Entry 1TMM (X-ray diffraction, 1.25 A resolution); this record covers chain A.

# Chain A
Molecule: 2-amino-4-hydroxy-6-hydroxymethyldihydropteridine pyrophosphokinase
From: Escherichia coli
Notes: EC 2.7.6.3
UniProtKB: P26281 (HPPK_ECOLI); numbering as in UniProt (aligned over 1-158)
Sequence (158 residues; numbered 1 to 158; the number before each row is that of its first residue):
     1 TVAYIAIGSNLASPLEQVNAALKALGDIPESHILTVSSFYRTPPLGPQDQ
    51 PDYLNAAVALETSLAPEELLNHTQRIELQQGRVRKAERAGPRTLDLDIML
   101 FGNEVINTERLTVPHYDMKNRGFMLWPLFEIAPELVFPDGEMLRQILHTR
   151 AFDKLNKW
Differences from the reference sequence: engineered mutation Ala-89 (Trp in P26281)
Bound ions: Mg2+ site 1: Gly-26, Ser-31; Mg2+ site 2: Asp-95, Asp-97 (together with AMP-CPP)
Residues lining bound ligands:
  - AMP-CPP (APC; diphosphomethylphosphonic acid adenosyl ester): Leu-70, Gln-74, Glu-77, Arg-82, Arg-84, Lys-85, Ala-86, Arg-92, Asp-95, Leu-96, Asp-97, Ile-98, Arg-110, Leu-111, Thr-112, Val-113, His-115, Tyr-116, Arg-121
  - 6-hydroxymethylpterin (HHR): Gly-8, Thr-42, Pro-43, Pro-44, Leu-45, Tyr-53, Asn-55, Arg-92, Asp-95, Asp-97, Phe-123

# Overview
Ligands of chain A: AMP-CPP and 6-hydroxymethylpterin. The Mg2+ site 1 is built by Gly-26 and Ser-31. The Mg2+
site 2 is built by Asp-95 and Asp-97.
Chain A is 2-amino-4-hydroxy-6-hydroxymethyldihydropteridine pyrophosphokinase (Escherichia coli); the
structure, Crystal structure of ternary complex of E.coli HPPK(W89A) with MGAMPCPP and 6-Hydroxymethylpterin,
was determined by X-ray diffraction together with 1TMJ from the same study.
